3TAQ - chains A and B of the 3 polymer chains in the assembly; structure by X-ray diffraction, 1.65 A resolution.

# Chain A
Protein: DNA polymerase I
Notes: EC 2.7.7.7; fragment: Bacillus Fragment
UniProtKB: C9RTX7 (C9RTX7_GEOSY); residue numbers follow UniProt; this construct covers 285-876
Sequence (592 residues; row label = number of the first residue in the row):
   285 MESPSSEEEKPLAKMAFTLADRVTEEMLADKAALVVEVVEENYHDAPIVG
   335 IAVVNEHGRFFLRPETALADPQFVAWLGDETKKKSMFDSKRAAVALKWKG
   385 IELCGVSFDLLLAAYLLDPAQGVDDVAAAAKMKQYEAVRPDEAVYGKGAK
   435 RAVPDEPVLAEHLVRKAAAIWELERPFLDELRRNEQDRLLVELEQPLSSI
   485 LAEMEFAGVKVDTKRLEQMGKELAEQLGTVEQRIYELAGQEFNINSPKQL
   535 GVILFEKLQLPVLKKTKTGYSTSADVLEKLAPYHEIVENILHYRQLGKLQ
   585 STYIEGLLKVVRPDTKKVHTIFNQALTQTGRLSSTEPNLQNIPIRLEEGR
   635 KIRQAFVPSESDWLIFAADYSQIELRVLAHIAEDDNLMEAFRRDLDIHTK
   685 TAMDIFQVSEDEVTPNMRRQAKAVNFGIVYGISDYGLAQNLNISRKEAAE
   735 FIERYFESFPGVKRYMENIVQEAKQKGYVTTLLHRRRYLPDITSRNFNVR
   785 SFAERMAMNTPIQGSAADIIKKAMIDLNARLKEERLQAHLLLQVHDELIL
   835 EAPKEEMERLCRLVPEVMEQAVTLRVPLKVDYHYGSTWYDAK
Not modelled in the structure: 285-296
Ion coordination: Mg2+: Asp-653, Tyr-654, Asp-830

# Chain B
Molecule: 13-nt DNA strand
Sequence (13 nucleotides; each row starts with the number of its first residue):
    17 GCGATCACGCACG
Not modelled in the structure: 17-18

# Interface between chain A and chain B
Contacting residue pairs (35; chain A residue first):
  Lys-431(A) with DT21(B), salt bridge to the phosphate
  Ala-433(A) with DA20(B), hydrogen bond to the phosphate
  Thr-550(A) with DC24(B), hydrogen bond to the phosphate; DG25(B), phosphate contact
  Lys-551(A) with DA23(B), phosphate contact; DC24(B), hydrogen bond to the phosphate
  Thr-552(A) with DA23(B), phosphate contact; DC24(B), hydrogen bond to the phosphate
  Ser-555(A) with DG25(B), phosphate contact
  Thr-556(A) with DG25(B), hydrogen bond to the phosphate
  Ser-557(A) with DG25(B), phosphate contact; DC26(B), phosphate contact
  Ala-558(A) with DC26(B), hydrogen bond to the phosphate
  Arg-578(A) with DG25(B), hydrogen bond to the phosphate; DC26(B), salt bridge to the phosphate
  Lys-582(A) with DG25(B), base contact; DC26(B), hydrogen bond to the base; DA27(B), sugar contact
  Tyr-587(A) with DA27(B), hydrogen bond to the sugar
  Arg-615(A) with DG29(B), hydrogen bond to the base
  Gln-624(A) with DC28(B), sugar contact
  Asn-625(A) with DA27(B), hydrogen bond to the base; DC28(B), sugar contact
  Ile-626(A) with DC28(B), sugar contact
  Pro-627(A) with DA27(B), phosphate contact; DC28(B), phosphate contact
  Ile-628(A) with DC28(B), hydrogen bond to the phosphate; DG29(B), phosphate contact
  Arg-629(A) with DC28(B), salt bridge to the phosphate; DG29(B), salt bridge to the phosphate
  Tyr-714(A) with DG29(B), base contact
  Gln-797(A) with DG29(B), base contact
  Val-828(A) with DG29(B), phosphate contact
  His-829(A) with DG29(B), sugar contact
  Asp-830(A) with DG29(B), phosphate contact
Interface residues without a listed pair, chain A (29 interface residues in all): Gly-432, Pro-531, Tyr-554, Gln-579, Leu-630
Interface residues without a listed pair, chain B (10 interface residues in all): DG19

# In short
29 residues of chain A and 10 residues of chain B are in contact; the contacts include 12 hydrogen bonds and 4
salt bridges. Polar pairs include Lys-582(A)/DC26(B), Arg-615(A)/DG29(B) and Asn-625(A)/DA27(B). Asp-653(A),
Tyr-654(A) and Asp-830(A) coordinate Mg2+.
Chain A is DNA polymerase I and chain B is a 13-nt DNA strand; the structure, Crystal Structure of Bacillus
DNA Polymerase I Large Fragment Bound to Duplex DNA with Cytosine-Adenine Mismatch ..., was determined by
X-ray diffraction (same publication as 3PV8, 3PX0, 3PX4, 3PX6, 3TAP, 3TAR, 3THV and 3TI0).
